Entry 6VOO (electron microscopy, 3.05 A resolution); this record covers chains B and g of the 9 polymer chains in the assembly.

Chain B:
Name: ATP synthase subunit alpha, chloroplastic
From: Spinacia oleracea
Notes: EC 7.1.2.2
UniProt: P06450 (ATPA_SPIOL); numbering as in UniProt (aligned over 1-507)
Sequence (507 residues; row label = number of the first residue in the row):
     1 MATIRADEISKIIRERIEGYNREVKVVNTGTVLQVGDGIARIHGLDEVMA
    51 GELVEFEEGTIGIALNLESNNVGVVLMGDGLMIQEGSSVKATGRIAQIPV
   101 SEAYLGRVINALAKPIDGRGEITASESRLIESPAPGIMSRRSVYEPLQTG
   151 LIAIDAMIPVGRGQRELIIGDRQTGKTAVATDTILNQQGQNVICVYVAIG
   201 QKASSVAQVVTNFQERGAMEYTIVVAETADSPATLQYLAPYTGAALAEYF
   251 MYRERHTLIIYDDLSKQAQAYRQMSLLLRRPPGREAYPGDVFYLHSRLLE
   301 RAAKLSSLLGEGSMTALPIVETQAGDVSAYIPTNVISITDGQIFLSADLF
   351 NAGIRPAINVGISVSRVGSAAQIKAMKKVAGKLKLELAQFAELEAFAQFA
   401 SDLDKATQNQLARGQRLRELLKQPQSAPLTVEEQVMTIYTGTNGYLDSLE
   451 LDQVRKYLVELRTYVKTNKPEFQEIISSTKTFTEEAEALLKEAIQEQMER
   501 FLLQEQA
Not modelled in the structure: 1, 504-507
Curated features (UniProtKB/Swiss-Prot):
  - binding site (ATP): Gly170 to Thr177
  - site: Ser363 (Required for activity)
Small-molecule neighbours:
  - ATP (adenosine-5'-triphosphate): Asp171, Arg172, Gln173, Thr174, Gly175, Lys176, Thr177, Ala178, Gln201, Glu321, Phe350, Arg355, Pro356, Gln423, Pro424, Gln425
  - tentoxin (TTX): Ala50, Gly51, Ile63, Ala64, Leu65, Val75, Ala96, Ile130, Glu131, Tyr237, Leu238, Met274, Tyr293, Arg297
From the paper describing this entry:
  - binding site for ATP: Arg366
  - binding site for tentoxin: Ile63, Leu65, Val75, Glu131, Arg297

Chain g:
Name: ATP synthase gamma chain, chloroplastic
From: Spinacia oleracea
UniProt: P05435 (ATPG_SPIOL); residue numbers follow UniProt; this construct covers 1-364
Sequence (364 residues; numbered 1 to 364; the number before each row is that of its first residue):
     1 MACSLSFSSSVSTFHLPTTTQSTQAPPNNATTLPTTNPIQCANLRELRDR
    51 IGSVKNTQKITEAMKLVAAAKVRRAQEAVVNGRPFSETLVEVLYNMNEQL
   101 QTEDVDVPLTKIRTVKKVALMVVTGDRGLCGGFNNMLLKKAESRIAELKK
   151 LGVDYTIISIGKKGNTYFIRRPEIPVDRYFDGTNLPTAKEAQAIADDVFS
   201 LFVSEEVDKVEMLYTKFVSLVKSDPVIHTLLPLSPKGEICDINGKCVDAA
   251 EDELFRLTTKEGKLTVERDMIKTETPAFSPILEFEQDPAQILDALLPLYL
   301 NSQILRALQESLASELAARMTAMSNATDNANELKKTLSINYNRARQAKIT
   351 GEILEIVAGANACV
Not modelled in the structure: 1-41, 364
Curated features (UniProtKB/Swiss-Prot):
  - active site: Cys130
From the paper describing this entry:
  - conformationally variable residues (loop rearrangement, order/disorder transition): Glu238 to Leu282, Ile271 to Glu285
  - contacts within the chain: Val79-Phe255 (hydrophobic contact), Phe217-Phe255 (pi stacking), Phe255-Ala313 (hydrophobic contact)

Interface between chain B and chain g:
Residue-residue contacts - 10 pairs, chain B then chain g:
  Arg279(B) - Asn361(g)  hydrogen bond
  Pro282(B) - Leu354(g)  hydrophobic
  Gly283(B) - Leu354(g)
  Glu285(B) - Gln346(g)
  Glu285(B) - Ala347(g)
  Glu285(B) - Thr350(g)  hydrogen bond
  Ala286(B) - Thr350(g)
  Ala324(B) - Ile339(g)  hydrophobic
  Asp326(B) - Arg343(g)  salt bridge
  Phe399(B) - Val221(g)  hydrophobic

In short:
The chain B/chain g interface involves 8 residues from each chain, with 2 hydrogen bonds and 1 salt bridge.
Polar contacts include Asp326(B)-Arg343(g), Arg279(B)-Asn361(g) and Glu285(B)-Thr350(g). Ligands of chain B:
ATP and tentoxin. From the paper: a binding site for tentoxin at Ile63(B), Leu65(B) and Val75(B) among others;
a binding site for ATP at Arg366(B).
Here chain B is ATP synthase subunit alpha, chloroplastic and chain g is ATP synthase gamma chain,
chloroplastic, both from Spinacia oleracea. Entry 6VOO (Chloroplast ATP synthase (R1, CF1)) was determined by
electron microscopy together with 6VM1, 6VM4, 6VMB, 6VMD, 6VMG, 6VOF and 8 further entries from the same
study.
